PDB entry 8R1U | electron microscopy, 3.19 A resolution | chains A and B

# Chain A (and B)
Molecule: Mucin-5AC
Source organism: Homo sapiens
Notes: chain B of this document is another copy of the same molecule, construct and numbering; everything in this record applies to it too
Reference sequence: P98088 (MUC5A_HUMAN); residue numbers follow UniProt; this construct covers 901-1367
Sequence (511 residues; numbered 879 to 1389; the number before each row is that of its first residue):
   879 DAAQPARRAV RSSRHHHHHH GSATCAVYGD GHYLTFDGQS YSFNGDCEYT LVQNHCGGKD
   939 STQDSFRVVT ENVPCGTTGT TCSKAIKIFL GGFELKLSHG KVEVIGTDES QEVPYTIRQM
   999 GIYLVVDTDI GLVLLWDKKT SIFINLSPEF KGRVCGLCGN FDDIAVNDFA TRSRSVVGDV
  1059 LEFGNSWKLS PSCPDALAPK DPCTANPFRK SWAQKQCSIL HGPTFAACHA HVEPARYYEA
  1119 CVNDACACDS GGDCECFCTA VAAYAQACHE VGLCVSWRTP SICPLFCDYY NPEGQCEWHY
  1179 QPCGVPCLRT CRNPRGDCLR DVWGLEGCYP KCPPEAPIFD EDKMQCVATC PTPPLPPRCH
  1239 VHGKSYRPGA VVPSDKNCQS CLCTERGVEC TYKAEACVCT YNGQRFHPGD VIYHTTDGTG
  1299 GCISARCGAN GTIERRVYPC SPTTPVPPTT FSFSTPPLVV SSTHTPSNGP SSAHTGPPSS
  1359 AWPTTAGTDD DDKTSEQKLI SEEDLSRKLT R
Unresolved in the structure: 879-900, 1230-1389
Sequence notes: expression tag (879-900, 1368-1389); engineered mutation Trp1201 (Arg in P98088); conflict Asp1367 (Ser in P98088)
Cystine bridges: Cys903-Cys1036, Cys925-Cys1071, Cys934-Cys1033, Cys953-Cys960, Cys1081-Cys1124, Cys1095-Cys1119, Cys1106-Cys1146, Cys1126-Cys1134, Cys1136-Cys1161, Cys1152-Cys1181, Cys1165-Cys1206, Cys1185-Cys1196, Cys1189-Cys1228, Cys1210-Cys1224
Metal / ion sites: Ca2+: Asp915, Asn1038, Asp1040, Ile1042, Asn1045, Asp1046
Curated features (UniProtKB/Swiss-Prot):
  - glycosylation: Asn1308 (N-linked (GlcNAc...) asparagine)
From the paper describing this entry:
  - contacts within the chain: Leu1013-Trp1201 (hydrophobic contact)

# Chain A / chain B interface
Inter-chain disulfides: Cys1174(A)-Cys1174(B)
Pairs across the interface (25; chain A residue first):
  Arg1087(A) with Asp1127(B), hydrogen bond (side chain-backbone); Gly1129(B)
  Trp1090(A) with Gly1129(B), hydrogen bond (side chain-backbone)
  Asp1127(A) with Arg1087(B), hydrogen bond (backbone-side chain)
  Gly1129(A) with Arg1087(B); Trp1090(B), hydrogen bond (backbone-side chain); Asp1131(B)
  Gly1130(A) with Asp1131(B), hydrogen bond (backbone-side chain)
  Asp1131(A) with Gly1129(B); Gly1130(B), hydrogen bond (side chain-backbone); Asp1131(B)
  Pro1158(A) with Phe1164(B); Tyr1167(B)
  Leu1163(A) with Leu1163(B); Phe1164(B)
  Phe1164(A) with Pro1158(B); Leu1163(B)
  Asp1166(A) with Trp1176(B); His1177(B)
  Tyr1167(A) with Pro1158(B)
  Cys1174(A) with Cys1174(B), disulfide; His1177(B)
  Trp1176(A) with Asp1166(B)
  His1177(A) with Asp1166(B); Cys1174(B)
Other interface residues (no listed pair), chain A (24 interface residues in all): Phe1086, Ser1128, Arg1156, Thr1157, Pro1162, Tyr1168, Glu1171, Gln1173, Tyr1178, Lys1209
Other interface residues (no listed pair), chain B (24 interface residues in all): Phe1086, Ser1128, Arg1156, Thr1157, Pro1162, Tyr1168, Glu1171, Gln1173, Tyr1178, Lys1209

# Overview
The chain A/chain B interface involves 24 residues from each chain; the contacts include 1 disulfide bond and
6 hydrogen bonds. Polar pairs include Arg1087(A)-Asp1127(B), Trp1090(A)-Gly1129(B) and Gly1130(A)-Asp1131(B).
Asp915(A), Asn1038(A), Asp1040(A), Ile1042(A), Asn1045(A) and Asp1046(A) coordinate Ca2+. From the paper:
contacts within the chain involving Leu1013(A) and Trp1201(A).
Chain A and chain B are both Mucin-5AC (Homo sapiens); the structure, MUC5AC D3 assembly. SNP rs878913005:
Arg1201Trp, was determined by electron microscopy (same publication as 8QTB, 8QTV, 8R1Z and 8QSP).
